PDB entry 9D46 | electron microscopy, 3.06 A resolution | chains C and D of the 7 polymer chains in the assembly

Chain C (and D):
Molecule: DNA repair protein RAD51
Source organism: Saccharomyces cerevisiae
Notes: chain D of this document is another copy of the same molecule, construct and numbering; everything in this record applies to it too
Reference sequence: P25454 (RAD51_YEAST); numbering as in UniProt (aligned over 80-400)
Sequence (321 residues; numbered 80 to 400; the number before each row is that of its first residue):
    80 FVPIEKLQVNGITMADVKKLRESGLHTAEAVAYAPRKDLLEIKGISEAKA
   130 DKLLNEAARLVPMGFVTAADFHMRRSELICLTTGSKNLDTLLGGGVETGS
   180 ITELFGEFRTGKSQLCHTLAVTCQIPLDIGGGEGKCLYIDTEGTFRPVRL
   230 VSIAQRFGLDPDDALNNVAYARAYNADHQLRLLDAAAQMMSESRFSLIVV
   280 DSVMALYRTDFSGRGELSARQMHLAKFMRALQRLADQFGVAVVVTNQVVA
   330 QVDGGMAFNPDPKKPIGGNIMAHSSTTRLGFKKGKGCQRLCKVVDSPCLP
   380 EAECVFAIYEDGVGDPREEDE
Bound ions: Mg2+ site 1: S192 (together with ATP); Mg2+ site 2: D374 (together with ATP)
Ligand contacts:
  - ATP (adenosine-5'-triphosphate), molecule 1: E186, F187, R188, T189, G190, K191, S192, Q193, E221, R228, D280, R368, I387, Y388, E389
  - ATP, molecule 2: A351, H352, V373, D374, S375, P376, C377, L378, P379, E380
Swiss-Prot annotation at these positions:
  - binding site (ATP): G185 to S192
What the authors report for this chain:
  - mutagenesis - Y112E, Y112E/Y253K, Y112S/Y253L, Y253K: abolished binding to the 18-nt DNA strand
  - mutagenesis - Y112E, Y112E/Y253K, Y112S/Y253L, Y253K: abolished growth

Chain C / chain D interface:
Pairs across the interface (80; chain C residue first):
  G185(C) with H352(D)
  E186(C) with H352(D)
  F187(C) with A351(D), hydrophobic; H352(D); R357(D); V373(D), hydrophobic; D374(D)
  R188(C) with V373(D); D374(D)
  K191(C) with H352(D)
  Q193(C) with P376(D), hydrogen bond (side chain-backbone)
  L216(C) with F144(D), hydrophobic
  I218(C) with F144(D), hydrophobic
  E221(C) with H352(D)
  T223(C) with P376(D)
  F224(C) with F150(D), hydrophobic
  R225(C) with R154(D); E176(D), salt bridge; T355(D); P376(D); C377(D)
  P226(C) with F150(D), hydrophobic; H151(D)
  V227(C) with H151(D)
  R228(C) with P376(D)
  L244(C) with T146(D), hydrogen bond (backbone-side chain); A147(D), hydrogen bond (backbone-backbone); A148(D), hydrogen bond (backbone-backbone); H151(D)
  N245(C) with T146(D), hydrogen bond (backbone-side chain); A148(D)
  V247(C) with T146(D); A147(D), hydrogen bond (backbone-backbone)
  A248(C) with V145(D)
  Y249(C) with F144(D); V145(D), hydrogen bond (backbone-backbone); F150(D), hydrophobic
  A250(C) with G143(D); F144(D), hydrophobic
  R251(C) with Q311(D), hydrogen bond; D315(D), salt bridge
  Y253(C) with Y112(D), hydrophobic; M142(D), hydrophobic; R308(D), hydrogen bond (backbone-side chain); R312(D), hydrogen bond (backbone-side chain); D315(D)
  N254(C) with A111(D); Y112(D), hydrogen bond (side chain-backbone); A113(D); P114(D); R308(D)
  D256(C) with P114(D); R115(D), hydrogen bond (side chain-backbone)
  H257(C) with M142(D), hydrogen bond (side chain-backbone)
  L261(C) with M142(D); F144(D)
  A264(C) with F144(D), hydrophobic
  A265(C) with F144(D)
  M268(C) with F144(D), hydrophobic
  L285(C) with R308(D)
  R287(C) with M301(D); I349(D)
  T288(C) with A304(D); R308(D), hydrogen bond
  D289(C) with P114(D); R308(D), salt bridge; R312(D), salt bridge
  F290(C) with K116(D)
  S291(C) with M301(D)
  E295(C) with K116(D), salt bridge
  Q326(C) with H352(D)
  V327(C) with N348(D), hydrogen bond (backbone-side chain); H352(D)
  V328(C) with N348(D)
  A329(C) with N348(D)
  V331(C) with R293(D); L296(D), hydrophobic
  K342(C) with N348(D), hydrogen bond
  K362(C) with E380(D), salt bridge
  G363(C) with F337(D)
Interface residues without a listed pair, chain C (49 interface residues in all): Y217, L229, G365, R368
Interface residues without a listed pair, chain D (39 interface residues in all): S179, K305

In short:
49 residues of chain C and 39 residues of chain D are in contact, with 16 hydrogen bonds and 6 salt bridges.
Polar pairs include R225(C)-E176(D), R251(C)-D315(D) and D289(C)-R308(D). The paper reports that Y112E,
Y112E/Y253K and Y112S/Y253L of chain C, among others, abolish binding to the 18-nt DNA strand; Y112E,
Y112E/Y253K and Y112S/Y253L of chain C, among others, abolish growth.
Both chains are DNA repair protein RAD51 (Saccharomyces cerevisiae). Entry 9D46 (The cryo-EM structure of the
yeast RAD51 filament bound to ssDNA in the presence of ATP) was determined by electron microscopy, deposited
together with 9D4N.
